6SN1 - chains A and B; structure by X-ray diffraction, 2.54 A resolution.

[Chain A]
Molecule: Integrator complex subunit 13
From: Homo sapiens
Reference sequence: Q9NVM9 (INT13_HUMAN); numbering as in UniProt (aligned over 1-706)
Sequence (763 residues; row label = number of the first residue in the row; numbers below 1 keep their minus sign (Met-56 is residue -56)):
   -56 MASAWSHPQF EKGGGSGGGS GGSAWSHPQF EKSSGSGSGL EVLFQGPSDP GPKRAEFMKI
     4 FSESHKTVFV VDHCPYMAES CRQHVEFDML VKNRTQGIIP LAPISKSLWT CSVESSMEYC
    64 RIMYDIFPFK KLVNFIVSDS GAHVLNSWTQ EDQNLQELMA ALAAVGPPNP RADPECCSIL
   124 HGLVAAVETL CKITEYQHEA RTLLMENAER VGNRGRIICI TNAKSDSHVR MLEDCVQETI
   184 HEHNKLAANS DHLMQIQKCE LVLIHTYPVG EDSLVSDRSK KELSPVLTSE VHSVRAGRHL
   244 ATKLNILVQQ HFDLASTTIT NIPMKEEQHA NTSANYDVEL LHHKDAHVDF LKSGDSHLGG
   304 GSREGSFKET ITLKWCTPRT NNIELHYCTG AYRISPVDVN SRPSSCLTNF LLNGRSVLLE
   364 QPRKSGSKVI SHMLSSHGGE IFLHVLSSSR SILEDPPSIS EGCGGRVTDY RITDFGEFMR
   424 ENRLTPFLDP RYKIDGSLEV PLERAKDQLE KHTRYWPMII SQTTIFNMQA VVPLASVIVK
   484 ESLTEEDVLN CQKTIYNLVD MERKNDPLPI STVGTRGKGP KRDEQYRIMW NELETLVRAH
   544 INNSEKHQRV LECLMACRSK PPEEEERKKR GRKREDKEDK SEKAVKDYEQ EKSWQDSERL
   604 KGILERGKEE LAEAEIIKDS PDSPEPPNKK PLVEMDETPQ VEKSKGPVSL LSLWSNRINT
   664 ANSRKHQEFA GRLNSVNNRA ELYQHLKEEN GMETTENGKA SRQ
Not modelled in the structure: -56 to -1, 34-40, 149, 268-278, 295-311, 366-369, 515-522, 565-706
Sequence notes: initiating methionine (-56); expression tag (-55 to 0)
UniProt features mapped onto this chain:
  - motif: Lys572 to Asp582 (Nuclear localization signal (NLS))
  - modified residue (Phosphoserine): Ser623, Ser626, Ser678
  - cross-link: Lys611 (Glycyl lysine isopeptide (Lys-Gly) (interchain with G-Cter in SUMO2))
  - natural variant: Ser227 (S227P: In a colorectal cancer sample)
  - mutagenesis: Leu123 to Val127 (Abolished interaction with transcription factor ZNF655), Met174 to Cys178 (Abolished interaction with transcription factor ZNF655), Arg345 to Phe353 (Abolished interaction with transcription factors), Arg577 to Asp582 (Loss of nuclear location. Location is mainly cytoplasmic or diffuse. Loss of Dynein recruitment to nuclear envelope)

[Chain B]
Molecule: Integrator complex subunit 14
From: Homo sapiens
Reference sequence: Q96SY0 (INT14_HUMAN); residues 1-518 here = UniProt positions 1-518
Sequence (518 residues; each row starts with the number of its first residue):
     1 MPTVVVMDVS LSMTRPVSIE GSEEYQRKHL AAHGLTMLFE HMATNYKLEF TALVVFSSLW
    61 ELMVPFTRDY NTLQEALSNM DDYDKTCLES ALVGVCNIVQ QEWGGAIPCQ VVLVTDGCLG
   121 IGRGSLRHSL ATQNQRSESN RFPLPFPFPS KLYIMCMANL EELQSTDSLE CLERLIDLNN
   181 GEGQIFTIDG PLCLKNVQSM FGKLIDLAYT PFHAVLKCGH LTADVQVFPR PEPFVVDEEI
   241 DPIPKVINTD LEIVGFIDIA DISSPPVLSR HLVLPIALNK EGDEVGTGIT DDNEDENSAN
   301 QIAGKIPNFC VLLHGSLKVE GMVAIVQLGP EWHGMLYSQA DSKKKSNLMM SLFEPGPEPL
   361 PWLGKMAQLG PISDAKENPY GEDDNKSPFP LQPKNKRSYA QNVTVWIKPS GLQTDVQKIL
   421 RNARKLPEKT QTFYKELNRL RKAALAFGFL DLLKGVADML ERECTLLPET AHPDAAFQLT
   481 HAAQQLKLAS TGTSEYAAYD QNITPLHTDF SGSSTERI
Not modelled in the structure: 1, 288-296, 514-518
UniProt features mapped onto this chain:
  - binding site (Mg(2+)): Ser10, Ser12, Thr86
  - modified residue: Lys418 (N6-acetyllysine)
  - mutagenesis: Asp8 to Ser12 (Abolished interaction with INTS10), Leu11 to Arg15 (Abolished interaction with INTS10)
What the authors report for this chain:
  - mutagenesis - D8A/S10A/S12A, L11E/R15A: abolished binding to INTS10

[Chain A / chain B interface]
Pairs across the interface (229):
  Lys2(A) - Asp237(B)
  Val28(A) - Leu412(B)  hydrophobic
  Glu29(A) - Gln413(B)  hydrogen bond (backbone-side chain)
  Phe30(A) - Val416(B)
  Phe30(A) - Gly455(B)
  Phe30(A) - Met459(B)  hydrophobic
  Asp31(A) - Met459(B)
  Asp31(A) - Arg462(B)  salt bridge
  Met32(A) - Gln413(B)
  Leu44(A) - Gly455(B)
  Leu44(A) - Asp458(B)
  Leu44(A) - Met459(B)  hydrophobic
  Ile47(A) - Phe449(B)  hydrophobic
  Ile47(A) - Asp451(B)
  Ser48(A) - Phe449(B)
  Lys49(A) - Trp406(B)  hydrogen bond (side chain-backbone)
  Lys49(A) - Ile407(B)
  Lys49(A) - Phe449(B)
  Trp52(A) - Phe447(B)
  Thr53(A) - Phe447(B)  hydrogen bond (side chain-backbone)
  Thr53(A) - Gly448(B)  hydrogen bond (side chain-backbone)
  Thr53(A) - Phe449(B)
  Val56(A) - Phe447(B)  hydrophobic
  Glu57(A) - Trp406(B)
  Glu57(A) - Ile407(B)
  Glu61(A) - Val405(B)
  Glu61(A) - Ile407(B)
  Arg64(A) - Ser398(B)  hydrogen bond
  Asp68(A) - Arg397(B)
  Asp68(A) - Ser398(B)  hydrogen bond
  Asp68(A) - Tyr399(B)
  Pro71(A) - Arg397(B)
  Gln99(A) - Tyr499(B)
  Met102(A) - Ala446(B)
  Met102(A) - Phe447(B)  hydrophobic
  Met102(A) - Tyr499(B)
  Ala103(A) - Tyr499(B)  hydrophobic
  Leu105(A) - Ala446(B)
  Ala106(A) - Leu445(B)
  Ala106(A) - Ala446(B)  hydrophobic
  Ala106(A) - Tyr499(B)  hydrophobic
  Pro110(A) - Gly448(B)
  Arg241(A) - Ile407(B)
  Arg241(A) - Lys408(B)
  Arg241(A) - Pro409(B)
  Ala244(A) - Ile407(B)  hydrophobic
  Ile326(A) - Ala340(B)  hydrophobic
  Glu327(A) - Ile259(B)
  Glu327(A) - Ser263(B)
  Glu327(A) - Ser264(B)
  Leu328(A) - Ile259(B)  hydrophobic
  Leu328(A) - Ser263(B)
  Leu328(A) - Tyr337(B)  hydrophobic
  Leu328(A) - Ala340(B)
  His329(A) - Ser264(B)  hydrogen bond (backbone-side chain)
  Tyr330(A) - Val267(B)  hydrophobic
  Tyr330(A) - Ser269(B)
  Tyr330(A) - Arg270(B)
  Cys331(A) - Ser264(B)
  Cys331(A) - Pro265(B)
  Cys331(A) - Pro266(B)
  Cys331(A) - Val267(B)  hydrogen bond (backbone-backbone)
  Thr332(A) - Val267(B)
  Gly333(A) - Pro266(B)
  Ala334(A) - Pro266(B)
  Arg336(A) - Pro361(B)
  Ile337(A) - Tyr399(B)
  Pro339(A) - Tyr399(B)
  Asp341(A) - Lys408(B)
  Val342(A) - Ser398(B)
  Val342(A) - Tyr399(B)  hydrophobic
  Val342(A) - Val403(B)  hydrophobic
  Val342(A) - Val405(B)  hydrophobic
  Asn343(A) - Val403(B)  hydrogen bond (side chain-backbone)
  Asn343(A) - Val405(B)
  Leu355(A) - Tyr399(B)
  Leu355(A) - Ala400(B)  hydrophobic
  Met376(A) - Ser264(B)
  Ser378(A) - Ser263(B)
  His380(A) - Ser263(B)
  His380(A) - Trp362(B)
  Gly381(A) - Pro390(B)
  Gly381(A) - Gln392(B)
  Gly381(A) - Pro393(B)
  Gly382(A) - Tyr399(B)
  Gly382(A) - Ala400(B)
  Glu383(A) - Arg397(B)  salt bridge
  Glu383(A) - Tyr399(B)
  Ile384(A) - Tyr399(B)  hydrogen bond (backbone-side chain)
  His387(A) - Ser264(B)  hydrogen bond (side chain-backbone)
  Ser390(A) - Arg270(B)
  Ser392(A) - Glu102(B)
  Ser392(A) - Trp103(B)
  Ser392(A) - Gly104(B)
  Arg393(A) - Phe50(B)
  Arg393(A) - Glu102(B)  salt bridge
  Arg393(A) - Trp103(B)
  Ser394(A) - Trp103(B)
  Ser394(A) - Arg270(B)  hydrogen bond
  Ile395(A) - Pro2(B)  hydrophobic
  Ile395(A) - Phe50(B)
  Ile395(A) - Arg68(B)  hydrogen bond (backbone-side chain)
  Ile395(A) - Trp103(B)  hydrophobic
  Ile395(A) - Ile107(B)  hydrophobic
  Ile395(A) - Pro229(B)  hydrophobic
  Leu396(A) - Phe228(B)
  Leu396(A) - Pro229(B)
  Leu396(A) - Arg270(B)
  Leu396(A) - His271(B)
  Leu396(A) - Leu272(B)
  Leu396(A) - Met349(B)  hydrophobic
  Glu397(A) - Phe50(B)
  Glu397(A) - Arg68(B)  hydrogen bond (backbone-side chain)
  Asp398(A) - Arg68(B)  hydrogen bond (backbone-side chain)
  Asp398(A) - Lys345(B)
  Pro399(A) - Leu272(B)  hydrophobic
  Pro399(A) - Lys345(B)  hydrogen bond (backbone-side chain)
  Pro399(A) - Asn347(B)
  Pro400(A) - Leu48(B)
  Pro400(A) - Leu274(B)  hydrophobic
  Pro400(A) - Asn347(B)  hydrogen bond (backbone-side chain)
  Ser401(A) - Lys345(B)  hydrogen bond
  Ile402(A) - Val311(B)  hydrophobic
  Ile402(A) - His314(B)
  Ile402(A) - Ser346(B)
  Ile402(A) - Asn347(B)
  Gly405(A) - Gly304(B)
  Cys406(A) - Pro275(B)  hydrophobic
  Cys406(A) - Ile276(B)
  Cys406(A) - Ala277(B)
  Cys406(A) - Ala303(B)
  Cys406(A) - Asn308(B)
  Cys406(A) - Val311(B)
  Gly407(A) - Ala303(B)  hydrogen bond (backbone-backbone)
  Gly407(A) - Gly304(B)
  Gly407(A) - Ile306(B)  hydrogen bond (backbone-backbone)
  Gly408(A) - Gly304(B)  hydrogen bond (backbone-backbone)
  Arg409(A) - Gly304(B)  hydrogen bond (backbone-backbone)
  Val410(A) - Gly304(B)
  Val410(A) - Lys305(B)
  Val410(A) - Pro307(B)
  Tyr413(A) - Pro307(B)
  Tyr413(A) - Asn308(B)  hydrogen bond (side chain-backbone)
  Tyr413(A) - Val311(B)  hydrophobic
  Tyr413(A) - Leu312(B)  hydrophobic
  Arg414(A) - Leu312(B)
  Ile415(A) - Leu312(B)
  Ile415(A) - Gly315(B)
  Ile415(A) - Ser316(B)  hydrogen bond (backbone-side chain)
  Phe418(A) - Leu221(B)  hydrophobic
  Phe418(A) - Phe309(B)  hydrophobic
  Phe418(A) - Leu312(B)  hydrophobic
  Phe418(A) - Ser316(B)
  Gly419(A) - Ser316(B)
  Gly419(A) - Glu320(B)
  Met422(A) - Phe256(B)  hydrophobic
  Met422(A) - Ser316(B)
  Met422(A) - Leu317(B)  hydrophobic
  Met422(A) - Glu320(B)
  Met422(A) - Met322(B)  hydrophobic
  Arg423(A) - Glu320(B)  salt bridge
  Arg423(A) - Met322(B)
  Arg423(A) - Ile372(B)
  Glu424(A) - Ile372(B)
  Asn425(A) - Gly255(B)
  Asn425(A) - Phe256(B)  hydrogen bond (backbone-backbone)
  Arg426(A) - Phe256(B)
  Arg426(A) - Asp258(B)  salt bridge
  Arg426(A) - Gly370(B)
  Arg426(A) - Ile372(B)
  Arg426(A) - Tyr380(B)
  Arg426(A) - Asp384(B)  salt bridge
  Leu427(A) - Val254(B)
  Leu427(A) - Gly255(B)
  Leu427(A) - Phe256(B)  hydrogen bond (backbone-backbone)
  Leu427(A) - Ile325(B)  hydrophobic
  Leu427(A) - Gly370(B)
  Leu427(A) - Tyr380(B)  hydrogen bond (backbone-side chain)
  Leu427(A) - Phe389(B)
  Thr428(A) - Gln368(B)
  Thr428(A) - Leu369(B)
  Thr428(A) - Gly370(B)  hydrogen bond (backbone-backbone)
  Thr428(A) - Pro371(B)
  Thr428(A) - Ile372(B)
  Thr428(A) - Pro379(B)
  Thr428(A) - Pro388(B)
  Pro429(A) - Gln368(B)
  Pro429(A) - Leu369(B)
  Pro429(A) - Pro388(B)
  Pro429(A) - Phe389(B)  hydrophobic
  Pro429(A) - Leu391(B)  hydrophobic
  Phe430(A) - Gln368(B)  hydrogen bond (backbone-backbone)
  Phe430(A) - Gly370(B)
  Phe430(A) - Pro371(B)
  Phe430(A) - Asp374(B)
  Phe430(A) - Ala375(B)
  Leu431(A) - Gln368(B)
  Val443(A) - Ala367(B)
  Pro444(A) - Ala367(B)
  Pro444(A) - Gln368(B)
  Pro444(A) - Leu369(B)
  Pro444(A) - Gly370(B)
  Pro444(A) - Pro371(B)
  Leu445(A) - Val254(B)  hydrophobic
  Leu445(A) - His333(B)
  Leu445(A) - Met366(B)
  Leu445(A) - Ala367(B)  hydrogen bond (backbone-backbone)
  Leu445(A) - Leu369(B)  hydrogen bond (backbone-backbone)
  Arg447(A) - Pro371(B)
  Arg447(A) - Asp374(B)  salt bridge
  Ala448(A) - Val254(B)
  Ala448(A) - Pro371(B)
  Gln451(A) - Pro371(B)
  Gln451(A) - Ser373(B)  hydrogen bond
  Leu452(A) - Gly219(B)
  Leu452(A) - Ile253(B)
  Leu452(A) - Val254(B)
  Leu452(A) - Gly255(B)
  Glu453(A) - His220(B)  salt bridge
  Thr456(A) - Cys218(B)
  Thr456(A) - Gly219(B)
  Thr456(A) - His220(B)  hydrogen bond (side chain-backbone)
  Arg457(A) - His220(B)
  Trp459(A) - Leu221(B)
  Trp459(A) - Leu312(B)  hydrophobic
  Met461(A) - Pro307(B)
  Met461(A) - Phe309(B)  hydrophobic
  Met461(A) - Leu312(B)  hydrophobic
  Ile462(A) - Pro307(B)  hydrophobic
Interface residues without a listed pair, chain A (105 interface residues in all): Ser50, Ser338, Thr351, Phe385, Glu404, Glu420, Phe421, Glu446, Lys449
Interface residues without a listed pair, chain B (118 interface residues in all): Phe66, Glu252, Ile257, Ile262, Leu268, Asn300, Leu313, Val319, Val323, Gln327, Met335, Asp341, Leu363, Thr404, Ala443, Leu450
From the paper, about this interface:
  - interface residues, chain A: Leu427(A)
  - interface residues, chain B: Leu369(B)

[Overview]
105 residues of chain A and 118 residues of chain B are in contact, with 33 hydrogen bonds and 8 salt bridges.
Polar contacts include Asp31(A)-Arg462(B), Glu383(A)-Arg397(B) and Arg393(A)-Glu102(B). The paper reports that
D8A/S10A/S12A and L11E/R15A of chain B abolish binding to INTS10; interface residues Leu427(A) and Leu369(B).
Chain A is Integrator complex subunit 13 and chain B is Integrator complex subunit 14, both from Homo sapiens;
the structure, Crystal structure of the human INTS13-INTS14 complex, was determined by X-ray diffraction.
